PDB entry 6OKB | electron microscopy, 6.70 A resolution (low resolution: residue-level contacts below are approximate; hydrogen-bond / salt-bridge calls are withheld) | chains D and E of the 13 polymer chains in the assembly

Chain D (and E):
Molecule: Major capsid protein
From: Escherichia phage T5
Notes: chain E of this document is another copy of the same molecule, construct and numbering; everything in this record applies to it too
UniProt: Q6QGD8 (CAPSD_BPT5); residue numbers follow UniProt; this construct covers 160-458
Amino-acid sequence (299 residues; numbered 160 to 458; the number before each row is that of its first residue):
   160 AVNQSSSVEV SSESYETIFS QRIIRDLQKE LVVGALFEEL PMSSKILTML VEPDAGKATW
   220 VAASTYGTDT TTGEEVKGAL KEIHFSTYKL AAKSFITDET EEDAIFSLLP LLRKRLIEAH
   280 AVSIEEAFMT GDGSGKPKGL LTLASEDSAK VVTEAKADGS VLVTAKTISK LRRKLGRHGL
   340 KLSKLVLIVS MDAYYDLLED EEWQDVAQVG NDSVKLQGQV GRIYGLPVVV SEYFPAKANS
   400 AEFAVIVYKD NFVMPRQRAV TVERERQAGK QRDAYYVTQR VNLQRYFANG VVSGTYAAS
Disordered / not traced: 160-169
UniProt features mapped onto this chain:
  - mutagenesis: I183 (I183T: Confers resistance to Pycsar-mediated defense), M201 (M201V: Confers resistance to Pycsar-mediated defense), M208 (M208T: Confers resistance to Pycsar-mediated defense), E260 (E260G: Confers resistance to Pycsar-mediated defense), I283 (I283T: Confers resistance to Pycsar-mediated defense), S328 (S328P: Confers resistance to Pycsar-mediated defense, reduced fitness compared to wild-type phage), Y353 (Y353C: Confers resistance to Pycsar-mediated defense, reduced fitness compared to wild-type phage)

Interface between chain D and chain E:
Pairs across the interface (37):
  K248(D) - V220(E)
  K248(D) - A221(E)
  K248(D) - A222(E)
  L249(D) - W219(E)
  L249(D) - V220(E)
  A250(D) - T218(E)
  A250(D) - W219(E)
  A250(D) - V220(E)
  A251(D) - T218(E)
  A251(D) - W219(E)
  K252(D) - T218(E)
  I255(D) - V210(E)
  T259(D) - L209(E)
  E260(D) - L206(E)
  S266(D) - L199(E)
  S266(D) - L206(E)
  L267(D) - L206(E)
  L267(D) - M208(E)
  L270(D) - L199(E)
  R274(D) - D213(E)
  E277(D) - D213(E)
  A278(D) - D213(E)
  A278(D) - A217(E)
  S293(D) - T224(E)
  G294(D) - W219(E)
  G294(D) - A221(E)
  G294(D) - S223(E)
  G294(D) - T224(E)
  K295(D) - W219(E)
  M350(D) - R332(E)
  M350(D) - G335(E)
  Y353(D) - R332(E)
  Y354(D) - K329(E)
  Y354(D) - R332(E)
  E358(D) - K325(E)
  E358(D) - S328(E)
  E358(D) - K329(E)
Other interface residues (no listed pair), chain D (27 interface residues in all): L190, S253, L275, H279, S282, L357
Other interface residues (no listed pair), chain E (22 interface residues in all): K216, L339, Y445

In short:
The interface between chain D and chain E involves 27 residues on one side and 22 on the other. Curated
annotation (UniProt) lists 7 mutagenesis sites on chain D.
Chain D and chain E are both Major capsid protein (Escherichia phage T5); the structure, Prohead 2 of the
phage T5, was determined by electron microscopy, deposited together with 6OMA and 6OMC.
